7V0C - chains A and I of the 6 polymer chains in the assembly; structure by X-ray diffraction, 2.57 A resolution.

== Chain A ==
Name: Cyclic GMP-AMP synthase
Source organism: Mus musculus
Notes: EC 2.7.7.86; fragment: catalytic domain
Reference sequence: Q8C6L5 (CGAS_MOUSE); numbering as in UniProt (aligned over 147-507)
Amino-acid sequence (364 residues; each row starts with the number of its first residue):
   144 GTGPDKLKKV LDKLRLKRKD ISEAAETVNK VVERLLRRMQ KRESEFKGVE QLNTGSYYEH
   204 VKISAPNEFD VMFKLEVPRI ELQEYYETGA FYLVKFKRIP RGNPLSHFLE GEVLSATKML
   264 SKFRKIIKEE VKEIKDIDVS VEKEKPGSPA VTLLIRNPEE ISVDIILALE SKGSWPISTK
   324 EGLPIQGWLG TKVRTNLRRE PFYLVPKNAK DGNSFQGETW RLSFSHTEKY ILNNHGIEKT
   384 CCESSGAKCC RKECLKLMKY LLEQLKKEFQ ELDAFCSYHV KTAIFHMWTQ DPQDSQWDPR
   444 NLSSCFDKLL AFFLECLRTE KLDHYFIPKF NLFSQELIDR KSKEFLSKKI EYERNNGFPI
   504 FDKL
Not modelled in the structure: 144-148, 240-245, 507
Construct notes: expression tag (144-146)
Bound ions: Mn2+ site 1: Glu211, Asp213, Asp307 (together with OKR); Mn2+ site 2: Glu211, Asp213 (together with OKR); Zn2+: His378, Cys384, Cys385, Cys392
Residues lining bound ligands: OKR ([[(2R,3R,4R,5R)-5-(2-azanyl-6-oxidanylidene-1H-purin-9-yl)-4-[[(2R,3S,4R,5R)-5-(2-azanyl-6-oxidanylidene-1H-purin-9-yl)-3,4-bis(oxidanyl)oxolan-2-yl]methoxy-oxidanyl-phosphoryl]oxy-3-oxidanyl-oxolan-2-yl]methoxy-oxidanyl-phosphoryl] phosphono hydrogen phosphate): Gly198, Ser199, Glu202, Lys205, Glu211, Asp213, Lys288, Arg364, Lys402, Lys409, Phe418, Cys419, Ser420, Tyr421, Lys424, His467
Swiss-Prot annotation at these positions:
  - region: Lys372 to Lys395 (DNA-binding)
  - motif: Leu154 to Leu159 (Nuclear export signal), Asp281 to Ser291 (Nuclear localization signal)
  - binding site (GTP): Thr197, Asp307, Arg364 to Glu371
  - binding site (ATP): Ser199, Glu371, Lys402, Ser420 to Lys424
  - binding site (Mg(2+)): Glu211, Asp213, Asp307
  - binding site (2',3'-cGAMP): Asp213, Gly290, Asp307, Lys350, Arg364 to Ser366
  - binding site (Zn(2+)): His378, Cys384, Cys385, Cys392
  - site: Arg241 (Arginine-anchor), Asp307, Ile308 (Cleavage)
  - modified residue: Lys156 (N6-lactoyllysine), Glu176 (PolyADP-ribosyl glutamic acid), Ser199 (Phosphoserine), Tyr201 (Phosphotyrosine), Glu272 (5-glutamyl polyglutamate), Ser291 (Phosphoserine), Glu302 (5-glutamyl glutamate), Lys372 (N6-acetyllysine), Lys382 (N6-acetyllysine), Lys402 (N6-acetyllysine), Ser420 (Phosphoserine), Lys491 (N6-methyllysine)
  - lipidation (S-palmitoyl cysteine): Cys392, Cys393, Cys459
  - cross-link (Glycyl lysine isopeptide (Lys-Gly)): Lys217 (interchain with G-Cter in SUMO), Lys271 (interchain with G-Cter in ubiquitin), Lys335 (interchain with G-Cter in SUMO), Lys372 (interchain with G-Cter in SUMO), Lys382 (interchain with G-Cter in SUMO), Lys399 (interchain with G-Cter in ubiquitin), Lys402 (interchain with G-Cter in ubiquitin), Lys409 (interchain with G-Cter in ubiquitin), Lys410 (interchain with G-Cter in ubiquitin), Lys464 (interchain with G-Cter in SUMO)
  - mutagenesis: Lys156 (K156Q: Mimics lactylation; knockin mice show higher mortality following HSV-1 infection), Asn172 (N172K: Induces alteration of the DNA-binding surface and leads to decreased synthesis of cyclic GMP-AMP (cGAMP); when associated with L-180), Glu176 (E176A: Abolished poly-ADP-ribosylation by PARP1, stimulating interferon production in knockin mice), Arg180 (R180L: Induces alteration of the DNA-binding surface and leads to decreased synthesis of cyclic GMP-AMP (cGAMP); when associated with K-182), Gly198 (G198A: Abolishes stimulation of interferon production; when associated with A-199), Ser199 (S199A: Abolishes stimulation of interferon production; when associated with A-199), Tyr201 (Y201E: Phosphomimetic mutant; reduced translocation to the nucleus following treatment with etoposide), Glu211 to Asp213 (Abolished nucleotidyltransferase activity. Does not affect nuclear localization and tethering to chromatin), Glu211 (E211A: Abolishes ability to promote type-I interferon production), Asp213 (D213A: Abolishes ability to promote type-I interferon production), Lys217 (K217R: Reduced sumoylation), Arg222 (R222E: Impaired tethering to chromatin, leading to constitutive activation in the absence of DNA), 31 further mutagenesis entries in UniProt

== Chain I ==
Molecule: Palindromic DNA18
Sequence (18 nucleotides; numbered 1 to 18; the number before each row is that of its first residue):
     1 ATCTGTACAT GTACAGAT

== Chain A / chain I interface ==
Residue-residue contacts (5):
  Thr334(A) - DA9(I)  phosphate contact
  Lys335(A) - DA9(I)  phosphate contact
  Lys335(A) - DT10(I)  salt bridge to the phosphate
  Thr338(A) - DC8(I)  hydrogen bond to the phosphate
  Thr338(A) - DA9(I)  phosphate contact
Also at the interface, not in a pair above, chain A (5 interface residues in all): Arg341, Arg342
Also at the interface, not in a pair above, chain I (4 interface residues in all): DA7

== In short ==
The interface between chain A and chain I involves 5 residues on one side and 4 on the other, with 1 hydrogen
bond and 1 salt bridge. Among the polar pairs are Thr338(A)-DC8(I) and Lys335(A)-DT10(I). Bound to chain A:
compound OKR.
Here chain A is Cyclic GMP-AMP synthase (Mus musculus) and chain I is Palindromic DNA18. Entry 7V0C (Structure
of Ternary Complex of cGAS with dsDNA and Bound 5 -pppG(2 ,5 )pG) was determined by X-ray diffraction.
